6TB9 - chains T4 and K4 of the 42 polymer chains in the assembly; structure by electron microscopy, 3.56 A resolution.

# Chain T4 (and K4)
Name: Major capsid protein Rcc01687
Source organism: Rhodobacter capsulatus
Notes: chain K4 of this document is another copy of the same molecule, construct and numbering; everything in this record applies to it too
UniProt: D5ATZ3 (D5ATZ3_RHOCB); residues 1-386 here correspond to UniProt positions 13-398 (UniProt number = residue number + 12)
Amino-acid sequence (386 residues; each row starts with the number of its first residue):
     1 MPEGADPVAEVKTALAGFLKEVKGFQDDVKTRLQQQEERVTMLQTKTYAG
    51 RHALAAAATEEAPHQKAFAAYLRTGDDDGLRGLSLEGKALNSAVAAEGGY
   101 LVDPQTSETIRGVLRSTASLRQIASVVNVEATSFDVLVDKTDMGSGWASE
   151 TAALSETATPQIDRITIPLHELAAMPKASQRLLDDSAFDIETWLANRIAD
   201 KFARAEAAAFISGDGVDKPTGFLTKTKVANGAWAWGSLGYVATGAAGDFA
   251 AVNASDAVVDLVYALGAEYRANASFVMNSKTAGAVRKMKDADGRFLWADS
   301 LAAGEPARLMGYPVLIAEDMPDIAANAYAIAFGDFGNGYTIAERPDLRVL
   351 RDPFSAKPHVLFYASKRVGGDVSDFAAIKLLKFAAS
Disordered / not traced: 1-88, 299-304, 386

# Interface between chain T4 and chain K4
Residue-residue contacts (33):
  Ala-89(T4) with Lys-177(K4); Ala-178(K4); Leu-182(K4); Trp-193(K4), hydrophobic; Leu-194(K4), hydrophobic
  Leu-90(T4) with Lys-177(K4); Leu-182(K4)
  Asn-91(T4) with Ser-179(K4)
  Ser-92(T4) with Leu-182(K4)
  Gly-98(T4) with Leu-182(K4)
  Leu-101(T4) with Ile-110(K4), hydrophobic; Asp-185(K4); Ser-186(K4); Phe-188(K4), hydrophobic; Ile-190(K4), hydrophobic
  Val-102(T4) with Asp-185(K4)
  Asp-103(T4) with Asp-185(K4)
  Lys-177(T4) with Ala-89(K4); Leu-90(K4)
  Ala-178(T4) with Ala-89(K4)
  Leu-182(T4) with Ala-89(K4), hydrophobic; Leu-90(K4); Ser-92(K4); Gly-98(K4)
  Asp-185(T4) with Val-102(K4); Asp-103(K4)
  Ser-186(T4) with Leu-101(K4)
  Ala-187(T4) with Asp-103(K4)
  Phe-188(T4) with Leu-101(K4), hydrophobic
  Ile-190(T4) with Ala-89(K4), hydrophobic; Leu-101(K4), hydrophobic
  Trp-193(T4) with Ala-89(K4), hydrophobic
  Leu-194(T4) with Ala-89(K4), hydrophobic
Also at the interface, not in a pair above, chain T4 (20 interface residues in all): Ile-110, Ser-179
Also at the interface, not in a pair above, chain K4 (20 interface residues in all): Asn-91, Ala-187

# In short
Chain T4 and chain K4 each contribute 20 residues to their interface.
Both chains are Major capsid protein Rcc01687 (Rhodobacter capsulatus). Entry 6TB9 (Capsid of native GTA
particle computed with C5 symmetry) was determined by electron microscopy, deposited together with 6TBA, 6TE8,
6TE9, 6TEB, 6TEH, 6TO8 and 3 further entries.
